1ZMX - chains A and B; structure by X-ray diffraction, 3.10 A resolution.

Chain A (and B):
Name: Deoxynucleoside kinase
Source organism: Drosophila melanogaster
Notes: EC 2.7.1.145; chain B of this document is another copy of the same molecule, construct and numbering; everything in this record applies to it too
Reference sequence: Q9XZT6 (DNK_DROME); numbering as in UniProt (aligned over 1-230)
Amino-acid sequence (230 residues; numbered 1 to 230; the number before each row is that of its first residue):
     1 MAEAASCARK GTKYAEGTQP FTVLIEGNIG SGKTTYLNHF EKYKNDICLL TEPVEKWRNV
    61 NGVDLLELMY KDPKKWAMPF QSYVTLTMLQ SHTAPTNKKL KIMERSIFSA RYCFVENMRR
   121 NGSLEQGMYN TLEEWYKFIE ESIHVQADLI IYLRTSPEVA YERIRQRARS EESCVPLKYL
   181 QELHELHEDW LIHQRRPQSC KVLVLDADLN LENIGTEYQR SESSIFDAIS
Unresolved in the structure: 1-11, 168-174, 209-230 (chain B: 1-11, 168-174, 195-199, 209-230)
Differences from the reference sequence: engineered mutation Asp64 (Asn in Q9XZT6)
Ligand contacts: thymidine (THM): Ile29, Glu52, Val54, Trp57, Leu66, Tyr70, Phe80, Gln81, Val84, Met88, Arg105, Ala110, Phe114, Met118

Interface between chain A and chain B:
Pairs across the interface - 50 pairs, chain A then chain B:
  Thr12(A) - Tyr14(B)
  Tyr14(A) - Thr12(B)
  Tyr14(A) - Ser142(B)
  Val60(A) - Asn130(B)
  Asn61(A) - Asn130(B)
  Asn61(A) - Glu134(B)
  Val63(A) - Gly127(B)
  Val63(A) - Asn130(B)
  Leu65(A) - Thr131(B)
  Lys75(A) - Glu125(B)  salt bridge
  Lys75(A) - Met128(B)
  Trp76(A) - Glu125(B)
  Trp76(A) - Gly127(B)
  Trp76(A) - Met128(B)
  Met78(A) - Met78(B)  hydrophobic
  Met78(A) - Pro79(B)  hydrophobic
  Pro79(A) - Met78(B)  hydrophobic
  Pro79(A) - Met128(B)  hydrophobic
  Pro79(A) - Thr131(B)
  Ser82(A) - Trp135(B)  hydrogen bond
  Tyr83(A) - Thr131(B)
  Tyr83(A) - Glu134(B)
  Leu86(A) - Glu134(B)
  Leu86(A) - Trp135(B)
  Leu86(A) - Phe138(B)  hydrophobic
  Leu89(A) - Trp135(B)  hydrophobic
  Gln90(A) - Phe138(B)
  Glu125(A) - Lys75(B)  salt bridge
  Glu125(A) - Trp76(B)
  Gly127(A) - Val63(B)
  Gly127(A) - Trp76(B)
  Met128(A) - Lys75(B)
  Met128(A) - Trp76(B)
  Met128(A) - Pro79(B)  hydrophobic
  Asn130(A) - Val60(B)
  Asn130(A) - Asn61(B)
  Asn130(A) - Val63(B)
  Thr131(A) - Leu65(B)
  Thr131(A) - Pro79(B)
  Thr131(A) - Tyr83(B)
  Glu134(A) - Asn61(B)
  Glu134(A) - Tyr83(B)
  Glu134(A) - Leu86(B)
  Trp135(A) - Ser82(B)  hydrogen bond
  Trp135(A) - Leu86(B)
  Trp135(A) - Leu89(B)  hydrophobic
  Trp135(A) - Trp135(B)  hydrophobic
  Phe138(A) - Leu86(B)  hydrophobic
  Phe138(A) - Gln90(B)
  Ser142(A) - Tyr14(B)
Interface residues without a listed pair, chain A (32 interface residues in all): Lys13, Lys74, Thr85, Thr93, Gln126, Ile139, Glu141, Ile143
Interface residues without a listed pair, chain B (31 interface residues in all): Lys13, Lys74, Thr85, Thr93, Gln126, Ile139, Glu141

In short:
32 residues of chain A and 31 residues of chain B are in contact, with 2 hydrogen bonds and 2 salt bridges.
Among the polar pairs are Lys75(A)-Glu125(B) and Ser82(A)-Trp135(B). Bound to chain A: thymidine.
Both chains are Deoxynucleoside kinase (Drosophila melanogaster). Entry 1ZMX (Crystal structure of D.
melanogaster deoxyribonucleoside kinase N64D mutant in complex with thymidine) was determined by X-ray
diffraction, deposited together with 1ZM7.
